PDB entry 9MXH | electron microscopy, 3.07 A resolution | chains A and B

Chain A (and B):
Name: Major vault protein
From: Homo sapiens
Notes: chain B of this document is another copy of the same molecule, construct and numbering; everything in this record applies to it too
UniProtKB: Q14764 (MVP_HUMAN); residue numbers follow UniProt; this construct covers 1-893
Sequence (893 residues; each row starts with the number of its first residue):
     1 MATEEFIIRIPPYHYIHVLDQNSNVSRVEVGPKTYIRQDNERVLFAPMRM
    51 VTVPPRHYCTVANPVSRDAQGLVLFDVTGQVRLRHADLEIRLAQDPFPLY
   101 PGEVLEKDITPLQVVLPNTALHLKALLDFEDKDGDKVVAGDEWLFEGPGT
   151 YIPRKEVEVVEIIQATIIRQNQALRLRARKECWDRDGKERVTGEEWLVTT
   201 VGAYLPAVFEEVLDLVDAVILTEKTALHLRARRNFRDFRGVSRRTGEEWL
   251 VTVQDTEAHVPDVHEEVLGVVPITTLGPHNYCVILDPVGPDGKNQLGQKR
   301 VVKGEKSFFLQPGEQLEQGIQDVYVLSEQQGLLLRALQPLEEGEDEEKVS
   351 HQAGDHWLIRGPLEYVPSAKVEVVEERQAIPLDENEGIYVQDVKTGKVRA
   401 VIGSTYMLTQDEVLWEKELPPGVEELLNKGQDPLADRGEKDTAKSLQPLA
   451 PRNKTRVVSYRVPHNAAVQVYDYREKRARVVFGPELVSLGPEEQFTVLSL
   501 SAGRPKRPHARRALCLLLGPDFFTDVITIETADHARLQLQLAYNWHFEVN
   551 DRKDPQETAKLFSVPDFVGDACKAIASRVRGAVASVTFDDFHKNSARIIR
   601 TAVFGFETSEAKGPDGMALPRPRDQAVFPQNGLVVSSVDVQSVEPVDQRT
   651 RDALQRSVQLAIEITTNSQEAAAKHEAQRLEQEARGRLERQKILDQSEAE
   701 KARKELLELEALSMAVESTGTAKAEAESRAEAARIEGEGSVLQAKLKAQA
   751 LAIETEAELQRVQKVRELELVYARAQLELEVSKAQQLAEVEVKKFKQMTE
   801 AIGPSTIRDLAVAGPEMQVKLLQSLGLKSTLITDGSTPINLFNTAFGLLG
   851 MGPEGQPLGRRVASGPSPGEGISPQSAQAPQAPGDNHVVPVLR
Disordered / not traced: 1-4, 440-448, 607-622, 813-893
Residues lining bound ligands: NAD (nicotinamide-adenine-dinucleotide): Arg-437, Leu-500, Ser-501, Ala-502, Gly-503, Arg-504, Lys-506, His-509, Arg-511, Ala-513, Cys-515, Leu-516, Leu-517, Pro-520, Asp-521, Phe-522, Phe-523, Thr-524, Trp-545, Val-564, Pro-565, Asp-566, Phe-567, Val-568, Asp-570, Gln-630
From the paper describing this entry:
  - binding site for NAD: Arg-504, Lys-506, Arg-511 (from molecular simulation)
  - binding site for NAD: Arg-437, Leu-517, Asp-521, Phe-522, Phe-523, Trp-545
  - conformationally variable residues (side-chain flip): Leu-517
  - self-association interface (contacts with another copy of this molecule); pairs are residue here / residue on that copy: Arg-9/Asp-39

Interface between chain A and chain B:
Pairs across the interface (1; chain A residue first):
  Arg-9(A) with Asp-39(B), salt bridge
Other interface residues (no listed pair), chain A (2 interface residues in all): Asp-39
Other interface residues (no listed pair), chain B (2 interface residues in all): Arg-9

Summary:
Chain A and chain B each contribute 2 residues to their interface, with 1 salt bridge. The salt-bridged pair
is Arg-9(A)/Asp-39(B). Ligands of chain A: NAD. The paper reports a binding site for NAD at Arg-504(A),
Lys-506(A) and Arg-511(A) among others; conformational variability at Leu-517(A).
Chain A and chain B are both Major vault protein (Homo sapiens); the structure, Human Vault Cage in complex
with NAD+, was determined by electron microscopy together with 9MXV from the same study.
